9B7Y - chains D and E of the 6 polymer chains in the assembly; structure by electron microscopy, 2.51 A resolution.

== Chain D ==
Name: Transcriptional repressor Mce3R
Organism: Mycobacterium tuberculosis H37Rv
UniProtKB: P95251 (MCE3R_MYCTU); numbering as in UniProt (aligned over 1-406)
Amino-acid sequence (406 residues; each row starts with the number of its first residue):
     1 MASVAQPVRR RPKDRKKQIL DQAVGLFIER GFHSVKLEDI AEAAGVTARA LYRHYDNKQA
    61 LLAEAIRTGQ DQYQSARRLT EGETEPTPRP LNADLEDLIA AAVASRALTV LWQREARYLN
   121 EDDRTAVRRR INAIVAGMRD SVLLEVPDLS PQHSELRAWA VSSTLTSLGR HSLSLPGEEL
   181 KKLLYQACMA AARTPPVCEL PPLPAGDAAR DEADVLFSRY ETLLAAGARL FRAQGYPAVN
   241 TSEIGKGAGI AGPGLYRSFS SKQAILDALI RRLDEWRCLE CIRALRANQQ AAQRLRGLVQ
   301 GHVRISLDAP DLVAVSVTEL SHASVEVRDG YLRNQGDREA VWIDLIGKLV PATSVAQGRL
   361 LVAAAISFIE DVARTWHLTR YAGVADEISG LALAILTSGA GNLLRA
Unresolved in the structure: 1-7, 79-85, 206-207, 402-406
Reported in the primary citation:
  - binding site for the 123-nt DNA strand: Arg9, Arg10, Arg11, Lys13, Lys36 to Tyr55, Lys58, Arg219, Pro253, Arg257
  - mutagenesis - R53A: abolished binding to the 123-nt DNA strand (chain E)
  - mutagenesis - K262A: abolished expression
  - self-association interface (contacts with another copy of this molecule): Trp276, Cys278, Arg283

== Chain E ==
Molecule: 123-nt DNA strand
Organism: Mycobacterium tuberculosis H37Rv
Sequence (123 nucleotides; each row starts with the number of its first residue):
     1 GCCCCGCGCT ATAGGATACT AGCAAGATAC ATCATAGCCA ATATATGCCA GTTTGCATTG
    61 CTATTTACCG ATCAGTTGTC CAAGCAATCG CGTATTGGCT ATGGACATCA GCGGTTCTGC
   121 CGC
Unresolved in the structure: 1-83, 115-123

== Interface between chain D and chain E ==
Pairs across the interface (27; chain D residue first):
  Arg9(D) with DC109(E), sugar contact
  Arg10(D) with DA110(E), phosphate contact
  Arg11(D) with DT108(E), hydrogen bond to the base; DC109(E), hydrogen bond to the base; DA110(E), hydrogen bond to the phosphate
  Lys13(D) with DG111(E), salt bridge to the phosphate
  Val35(D) with DA101(E), phosphate contact
  Lys36(D) with DT100(E), phosphate contact; DA101(E), phosphate contact
  Leu37(D) with DA101(E), hydrogen bond to the phosphate
  Arg49(D) with DG103(E), base contact; DG104(E), hydrogen bond to the base; DA105(E), base contact
  Tyr52(D) with DA101(E), sugar contact; DT102(E), hydrogen bond to the phosphate
  Asn57(D) with DT102(E), phosphate contact
  Lys58(D) with DA101(E), salt bridge to the phosphate; DT102(E), hydrogen bond to the phosphate
  Arg219(D) with DC91(E), salt bridge to the phosphate
  Ile250(D) with DC91(E), phosphate contact; DG92(E), phosphate contact
  Ala251(D) with DG92(E), hydrogen bond to the phosphate; DT93(E), base contact
  Pro253(D) with DT93(E), base contact; DA94(E), base contact
  Arg257(D) with DG90(E), sugar contact; DC91(E), salt bridge to the phosphate
Also at the interface, not in a pair above, chain D (19 interface residues in all): Val8, Ala48, Gly249

== In short ==
19 residues of chain D and 15 residues of chain E are in contact, with 8 hydrogen bonds and 4 salt bridges.
Polar contacts include Arg11(D)-DT108(E), Arg11(D)-DC109(E) and Arg49(D)-DG104(E). From the paper: a binding
site for the 123-nt DNA strand at Arg9(D), Arg10(D) and Arg11(D) among others; R53A of chain D abolishes
binding to the 123-nt DNA strand (chain E).
Chain D is Transcriptional repressor Mce3R and chain E is a 123-nt DNA strand, both from Mycobacterium
tuberculosis H37Rv; the structure, Cryo-EM structure of TetR regulator Mce3R from Mycobacterium tuberculosis
bound to a DNA oligonucleotide, was determined by electron microscopy.
